PDB entry 4RKH | X-ray diffraction, 2.00 A resolution | chains C and B of the 6 polymer chains in the assembly

# Chain C
Molecule: E3 ubiquitin-protein ligase msl-2
From: Drosophila melanogaster
Notes: EC 6.3.2.-; fragment: CXC domain
Reference sequence: P50534 (MSL2_DROME); residues 520-570 here = UniProt positions 520-570
Sequence (52 residues; row label = number of the first residue in the row):
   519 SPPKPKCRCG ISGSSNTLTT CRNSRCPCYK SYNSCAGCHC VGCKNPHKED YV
Disordered / not traced: 519-521, 530-531
Differences from the reference sequence: expression tag (519); engineered mutation Gly-560 (Cys in P50534)
Metal / ion sites: Zn2+ site 1: Cys-525, Cys-527, Cys-539, Cys-544; Zn2+ site 2: Cys-525, Cys-546, Cys-553, Cys-556; Zn2+ site 3: Cys-539, Cys-553, Cys-558, Cys-561
Reported in the primary citation:
  - binding site for the 15-nt DNA strand: Cys-525 to Pro-545
  - specificity-determining residues: Arg-543
  - binding site for the 15-nt DNA strand (chain B): Ser-542, Arg-543
  - self-association interface (contacts with another copy of this molecule): Ser-532 to Thr-537
  - mutagenesis - R526A, N534A, R543A: decreased localization
  - mutagenesis - R543A: abolished binding to DNA
  - mutagenesis - R526A, N534A (3.1-fold), T537D (12.5-fold): decreased binding to DNA

# Chain B
Molecule: 15-nt DNA strand
Sequence (15 nucleotides; numbered 2 to 16; the number before each row is that of its first residue):
     2 ATCCATCTCG CTCAT

# Interface between chain C and chain B
Pairs across the interface (13; chain C residue first):
  Cys-525(C) / DC12(B)  phosphate contact
  Arg-526(C) / DC12(B)  hydrogen bond to the phosphate
  Arg-526(C) / DT13(B)  base contact
  Cys-527(C) / DG11(B)  phosphate contact
  Gly-528(C) / DG11(B)  hydrogen bond to the phosphate
  Ser-532(C) / DT9(B)  sugar contact
  Ser-532(C) / DC10(B)  hydrogen bond to the phosphate
  Ser-533(C) / DC10(B)  phosphate contact
  Asn-534(C) / DC10(B)  hydrogen bond to the phosphate
  Arg-543(C) / DT9(B)  hydrogen bond to the base
  Arg-543(C) / DC10(B)  hydrogen bond to the base
  Arg-543(C) / DG11(B)  hydrogen bond to the sugar
  Pro-545(C) / DC12(B)  phosphate contact
Interface residues without a listed pair, chain C (10 interface residues in all): Lys-524

# Overview
10 residues of chain C and 5 residues of chain B are in contact, with 7 hydrogen bonds. Polar contacts include
Arg-543(C)/DT9(B), Arg-543(C)/DC10(B) and Arg-543(C)/DG11(B). From the paper: a binding site for the 15-nt DNA
strand (chain B) at Ser-542(C) and Arg-543(C); R526A, N534A and R543A of chain C reduce localization.
Here chain C is E3 ubiquitin-protein ligase msl-2 (Drosophila melanogaster) and chain B is a 15-nt DNA strand.
Entry 4RKH (Structure of the MSL2 CXC domain bound with a specific MRE sequence) was determined by X-ray
diffraction, deposited together with 4RKG.
